Entry 7WRA (electron microscopy, 2.98 A resolution); this record covers chains A and B of the 4 polymer chains in the assembly.

Chain A (and B):
Name: Transient receptor potential cation channel subfamily M member 8
From: Mus musculus
Notes: chain B of this document is another copy of the same molecule, construct and numbering; everything in this record applies to it too
UniProt: Q8R4D5 (TRPM8_MOUSE); residue numbers follow UniProt; this construct covers 1-1104
Amino-acid sequence (1120 residues; each row starts with the number of its first residue):
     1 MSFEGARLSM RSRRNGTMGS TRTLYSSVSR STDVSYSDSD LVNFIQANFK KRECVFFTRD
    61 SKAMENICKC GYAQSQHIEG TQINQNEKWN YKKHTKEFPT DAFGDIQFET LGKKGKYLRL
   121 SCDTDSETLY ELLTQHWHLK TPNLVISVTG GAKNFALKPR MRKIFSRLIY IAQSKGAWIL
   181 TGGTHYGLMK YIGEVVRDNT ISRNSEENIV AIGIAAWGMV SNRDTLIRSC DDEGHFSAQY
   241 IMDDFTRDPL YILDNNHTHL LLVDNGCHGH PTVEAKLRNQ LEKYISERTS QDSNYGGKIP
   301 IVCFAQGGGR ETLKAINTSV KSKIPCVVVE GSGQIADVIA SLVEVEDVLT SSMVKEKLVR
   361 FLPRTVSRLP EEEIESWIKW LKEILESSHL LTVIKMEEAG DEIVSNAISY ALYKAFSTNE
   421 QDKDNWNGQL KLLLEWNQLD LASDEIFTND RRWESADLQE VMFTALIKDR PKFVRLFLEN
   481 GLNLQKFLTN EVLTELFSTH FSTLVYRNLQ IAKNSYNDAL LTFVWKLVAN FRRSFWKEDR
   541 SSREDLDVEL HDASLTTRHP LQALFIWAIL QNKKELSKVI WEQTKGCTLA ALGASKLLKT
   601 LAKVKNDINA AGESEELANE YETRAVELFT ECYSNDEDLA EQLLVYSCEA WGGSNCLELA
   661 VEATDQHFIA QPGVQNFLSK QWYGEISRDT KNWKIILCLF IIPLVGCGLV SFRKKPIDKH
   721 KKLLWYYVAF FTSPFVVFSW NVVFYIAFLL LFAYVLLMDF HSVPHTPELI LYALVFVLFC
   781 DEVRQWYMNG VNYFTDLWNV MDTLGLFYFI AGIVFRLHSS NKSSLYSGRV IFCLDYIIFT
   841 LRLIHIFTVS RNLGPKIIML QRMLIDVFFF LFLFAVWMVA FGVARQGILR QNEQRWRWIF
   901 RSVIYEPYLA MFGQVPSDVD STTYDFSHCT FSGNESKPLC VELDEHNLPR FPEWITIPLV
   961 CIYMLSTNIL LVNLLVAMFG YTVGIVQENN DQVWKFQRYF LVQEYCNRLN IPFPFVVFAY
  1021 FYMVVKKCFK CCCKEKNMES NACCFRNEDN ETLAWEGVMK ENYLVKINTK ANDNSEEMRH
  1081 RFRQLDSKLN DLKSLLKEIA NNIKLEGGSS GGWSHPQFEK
Disordered / not traced: 1-101, 109-114, 228-231, 239-250, 344-349, 534-557, 715-721, 1031-1044, 1105-1120
Sequence notes: expression tag (1105-1120)
Disulfide bonds: C929-C940
UniProt features mapped onto this chain:
  - binding site (Ca(2+)): E782, Q785, N799, D802
  - glycosylation: N934 (N-linked (GlcNAc...) (complex) asparagine)
  - mutagenesis: N821 (N821Q: No effect on glycosylation or ability to form functional channels), C929 (C929A: Abolishes ion channel activity. No effect on cell surface expression. Reduced glycosylation), N934 (N934D: Slighty reduced ion channel sensitivity to cold stimuli. No significant effect on ion channel sensitivity to menthol plus cold stimuli ...), C940 (C940A: Abolishes ion channel activity. No effect on cell surface expression. Reduced glycosylation)
Reported in the primary citation:
  - binding site for Na+: G913

Interface between chain A and chain B:
Pairs across the interface - 116 pairs, chain A then chain B:
  N154(A) with D450(B); R452(B); W453(B), hydrogen bond (side chain-backbone)
  A156(A) with F447(B); W453(B), hydrophobic; N480(B)
  L157(A) with E479(B)
  K158(A) with E479(B)
  P159(A) with E479(B)
  R162(A) with E1061(B), salt bridge
  D198(A) with V1058(B)
  I201(A) with E1051(B); A1054(B); W1055(B); V1058(B), hydrophobic
  S202(A) with W1055(B)
  Q334(A) with N449(B), hydrogen bond (side chain-backbone); D450(B), hydrogen bond
  R364(A) with N449(B); R451(B)
  R368(A) with R452(B)
  E397(A) with E1076(B); E1077(B); H1080(B)
  I511(A) with D689(B)
  S515(A) with D689(B)
  V604(A) with D689(B)
  K605(A) with R688(B), hydrogen bond (backbone-side chain); D689(B), hydrogen bond (backbone-side chain)
  I608(A) with Y633(B), hydrophobic; N676(B)
  N609(A) with S634(B)
  I865(A) with N852(B)
  D866(A) with K856(B), salt bridge
  F869(A) with L853(B), hydrophobic; K856(B); I857(B), hydrophobic
  F872(A) with F847(B), hydrophobic
  V876(A) with T840(B)
  V879(A) with Y836(B)
  A880(A) with I837(B); T840(B)
  V883(A) with L757(B); Y836(B), hydrophobic
  A884(A) with C833(B); I837(B), hydrophobic
  Q886(A) with L757(B)
  G887(A) with L757(B); R829(B), hydrogen bond (backbone-side chain); C833(B)
  I888(A) with Y826(B), hydrogen bond (backbone-side chain); C833(B)
  R890(A) with R829(B), hydrogen bond (backbone-side chain)
  Q891(A) with R829(B)
  N892(A) with L757(B); M758(B); D759(B); F760(B), hydrogen bond (side chain-backbone)
  E893(A) with L757(B); M758(B)
  Q894(A) with M758(B), hydrogen bond (side chain-backbone)
  W896(A) with M758(B), hydrophobic
  V915(A) with Q914(B)
  D920(A) with R901(B), salt bridge
  T922(A) with R901(B), hydrogen bond; S936(B)
  E942(A) with Y826(B); R829(B)
  R950(A) with K822(B), hydrogen bond (side chain-backbone); S823(B); Y826(B)
  F951(A) with Y826(B)
  E953(A) with R901(B), salt bridge
  I955(A) with L834(B), hydrophobic
  I957(A) with Y905(B), hydrophobic
  L959(A) with I837(B), hydrophobic
  C961(A) with Y905(B), hydrophobic; Y908(B), hydrogen bond (backbone-side chain)
  M964(A) with F912(B)
  L965(A) with Y908(B); F912(B)
  N968(A) with F912(B)
  I969(A) with M911(B), hydrophobic; F912(B), hydrophobic
  L970(A) with V867(B), hydrophobic; L975(B), hydrophobic; F979(B)
  N973(A) with V972(B); V976(B); F979(B)
  L974(A) with L860(B), hydrophobic; F979(B)
  V976(A) with V976(B), hydrophobic
  A977(A) with F979(B); G980(B)
  Y981(A) with V983(B), hydrophobic; Q987(B)
  S1075(A) with M1078(B)
  R1079(A) with M1078(B); R1081(B)
  F1082(A) with M1078(B), hydrophobic; F1082(B), hydrophobic
  R1083(A) with R1081(B)
  D1086(A) with L1085(B); K1088(B)
  L1089(A) with L1085(B), hydrophobic; K1088(B); L1089(B), hydrophobic
  N1090(A) with K1088(B)
  K1093(A) with L1092(B)
  L1096(A) with L1092(B), hydrophobic; L1096(B), hydrophobic
  A1100(A) with I1099(B), hydrophobic
  I1103(A) with I1103(B), hydrophobic
  K1104(A) with E1098(B), salt bridge; N1102(B)
Also at the interface, not in a pair above, chain A (84 interface residues in all): F155, R197, N204, L362, M396, Y516, N606, L873, W877, I899, V903, P952, M978, L1085
Also at the interface, not in a pair above, chain B (84 interface residues in all): E454, E637, A753, Y754, L756, H761, V830, L841, L843, I844, M859, M863, F870, L871, W898, L909, G984

Overview:
Chain A and chain B each contribute 84 residues to their interface; the contacts include 13 hydrogen bonds and
5 salt bridges. Polar contacts include R162(A)-E1061(B), D866(A)-K856(B) and D920(A)-R901(B). UniProt lists 4
Ca2+-binding residues and 4 mutagenesis sites on chain A. The paper reports a binding site for Na+ at G913(A).
Chain A and chain B are both Transient receptor potential cation channel subfamily M member 8 (Mus musculus);
the structure, Mouse TRPM8 in LMNG in ligand-free state, was determined by electron microscopy (same
publication as 7WRB, 7WRC, 7WRD, 7WRE and 7WRF).
